8AVL - chains A and B; structure by X-ray diffraction, 1.60 A resolution.

[Chain A (and B)]
Molecule: Superoxide dismutase [Fe]
Source organism: Bacteroides fragilis YCH46
Notes: EC 1.15.1.1; chain B of this document is another copy of the same molecule, construct and numbering; everything in this record applies to it too
UniProtKB: P53638 (SODF_BACFR); residues 2-192 here correspond to UniProt positions 3-193 (UniProt number = residue number + 1)
Amino-acid sequence (192 residues; numbered 1 to 192; the number before each row is that of its first residue):
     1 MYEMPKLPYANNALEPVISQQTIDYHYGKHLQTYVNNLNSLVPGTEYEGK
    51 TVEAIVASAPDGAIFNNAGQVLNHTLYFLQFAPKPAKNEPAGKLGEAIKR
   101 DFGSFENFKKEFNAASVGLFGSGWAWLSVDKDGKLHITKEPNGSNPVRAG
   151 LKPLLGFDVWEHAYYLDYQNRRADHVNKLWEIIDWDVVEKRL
Construct notes: initiating methionine (1)
Ion coordination: Fe ion: His26, His74, Asp158, His162
Swiss-Prot annotation at these positions:
  - binding site (Fe cation): His26, His74, Asp158, His162

[How chain A and chain B interact]
Residue-residue contacts (42; chain A residue first):
  Tyr25(A) - Tyr165(B)
  Tyr25(A) - Gln169(B)
  Tyr25(A) - Asn170(B)
  Lys29(A) - Asn170(B)
  His30(A) - Glu161(B)
  His30(A) - Tyr165(B)  hydrogen bond
  His30(A) - Asn170(B)
  Tyr34(A) - Phe120(B)  hydrophobic
  Asn66(A) - Phe120(B)
  Gln70(A) - Phe120(B)
  Phe120(A) - Tyr34(B)  hydrophobic
  Phe120(A) - Asn66(B)
  Phe120(A) - Gln70(B)
  Phe120(A) - Asn142(B)
  Phe120(A) - Gly143(B)
  Phe120(A) - Trp160(B)  hydrophobic
  Gly121(A) - Ser122(B)
  Gly121(A) - Asn142(B)
  Gly121(A) - Trp160(B)
  Ser122(A) - Gly121(B)
  Ser122(A) - Ser122(B)  hydrogen bond
  Asn142(A) - Phe120(B)
  Asn142(A) - Gly121(B)
  Gly143(A) - Phe120(B)
  Trp160(A) - Phe120(B)  hydrophobic
  Trp160(A) - Gly121(B)
  Trp160(A) - Glu161(B)
  Glu161(A) - His30(B)
  Glu161(A) - Trp160(B)
  Glu161(A) - Glu161(B)  hydrogen bond (side chain-backbone)
  Glu161(A) - His162(B)  salt bridge
  His162(A) - Glu161(B)  salt bridge
  His162(A) - Tyr165(B)
  Tyr165(A) - Tyr25(B)
  Tyr165(A) - His30(B)  hydrogen bond
  Tyr165(A) - His162(B)
  Tyr165(A) - Leu166(B)  hydrophobic
  Leu166(A) - Tyr165(B)  hydrophobic
  Gln169(A) - Tyr25(B)
  Asn170(A) - Tyr25(B)
  Asn170(A) - Lys29(B)
  Asn170(A) - His30(B)

[Summary]
Chain A and chain B each contribute 18 residues to their interface, with 4 hydrogen bonds and 2 salt bridges.
Polar pairs include Glu161(A)-His162(B), His30(A)-Tyr165(B) and Ser122(A)-Ser122(B). UniProt lists 4 Fe
cation-binding residues on chain A.
Both chains are Superoxide dismutase [Fe] (Bacteroides fragilis YCH46). Entry 8AVL (Superoxide dismutase
SodFM2 from Bacteroides fragilis) was determined by X-ray diffraction together with 8AVK, 8AVM and 8AVN from
the same study.
